Entry 6F6C (X-ray diffraction, 1.77 A resolution); this record covers chains A and B.

== Chain A (and B) ==
Protein: Ribonucleotide reductase small subunit
Organism: Geobacillus kaustophilus (strain HTA426)
Notes: EC 1.17.4.1; chain B of this document is another copy of the same molecule, construct and numbering; everything in this record applies to it too
UniProtKB: Q5KW80 (Q5KW80_GEOKA); numbering as in UniProt (aligned over 1-302)
Chain sequence (316 residues; numbered -13 to 302; the number before each row is that of its first residue; numbers below 1 keep their minus sign (Met-13 is residue -13)):
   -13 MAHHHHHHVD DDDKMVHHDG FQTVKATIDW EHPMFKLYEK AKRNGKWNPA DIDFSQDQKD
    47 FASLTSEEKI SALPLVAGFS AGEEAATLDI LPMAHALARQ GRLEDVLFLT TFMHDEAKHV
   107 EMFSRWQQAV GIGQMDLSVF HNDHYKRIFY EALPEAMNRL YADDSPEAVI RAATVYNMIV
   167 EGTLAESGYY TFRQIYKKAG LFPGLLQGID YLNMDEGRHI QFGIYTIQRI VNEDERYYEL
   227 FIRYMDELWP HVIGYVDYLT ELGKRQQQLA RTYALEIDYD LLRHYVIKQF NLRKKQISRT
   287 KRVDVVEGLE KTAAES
Disordered / not traced: -13 to 2, 287-302 (chain B: -13 to 2, 251-262, 287-302)
Construct notes: initiating methionine (-13); expression tag (-12 to 0); engineered mutation Ala72 (Val in Q5KW80)
Bound ions: manganese (III) ion: Glu69, Glu102, His105 (together with palmitic acid); Fe ion: Glu102, Glu167, Glu202, His205 (together with palmitic acid); Mn2+ near His130 (its only coordinating residue here)
Residues lining bound ligands: manganese (iii) ion / palmitic acid: Leu61, Gly64, Phe65, Gly68, Glu69, Ala72, Glu102, His105, Phe135, Tyr162, Val166, Glu167, Leu170, Ala171, Ser173, Gly174, Thr177, Glu202, His205, Tyr241, Val242, Leu245, Thr246, Leu268, Val272
From the paper describing this entry:
  - contacts within the chain: Ala72-Tyr162 (hydrogen bond)
  - mutagenesis - V72A: abolished catalytic activity on ether cross-link

== Interface between chain A and chain B ==
Pairs across the interface (135; chain A residue first):
  His3(A) - Tyr136(B)
  His3(A) - Glu137(B)
  His3(A) - Glu141(B)  salt bridge
  His4(A) - Ala71(B)
  His4(A) - Leu74(B)
  His4(A) - Asp75(B)  salt bridge
  His4(A) - Phe135(B)
  His4(A) - Tyr136(B)  hydrogen bond (backbone-backbone)
  His4(A) - Pro140(B)
  Asp5(A) - Tyr136(B)
  Gly6(A) - Tyr136(B)
  Phe7(A) - Ala67(B)  hydrophobic
  Phe7(A) - Glu70(B)
  Phe7(A) - Ala71(B)
  Phe7(A) - Phe135(B)
  Phe7(A) - Tyr136(B)  hydrophobic
  Gln8(A) - Glu70(B)  hydrogen bond (backbone-side chain)
  Thr9(A) - Ser66(B)  hydrogen bond (side chain-backbone)
  Thr9(A) - Glu70(B)  hydrogen bond
  Thr9(A) - Val106(B)
  Thr9(A) - Ser110(B)
  Thr9(A) - Gln113(B)
  Val10(A) - Ala63(B)
  Val10(A) - Ala67(B)
  Val10(A) - Met121(B)
  Val10(A) - Asp122(B)
  Val10(A) - Leu123(B)  hydrogen bond (backbone-backbone)
  Val10(A) - Ser124(B)
  Val10(A) - His127(B)
  Lys11(A) - Met121(B)
  Lys11(A) - Asp122(B)
  Lys11(A) - Ser124(B)
  Ala12(A) - Gly119(B)
  Thr13(A) - Ser110(B)
  Thr13(A) - Gln114(B)
  Thr13(A) - Gly119(B)
  Ile14(A) - Glu107(B)
  Ile14(A) - Ser110(B)  hydrogen bond (backbone-side chain)
  Trp16(A) - Ser110(B)
  Trp16(A) - Arg111(B)
  Trp16(A) - Gln114(B)  hydrogen bond
  Phe21(A) - Arg111(B)
  Tyr24(A) - His100(B)
  Tyr24(A) - Ala103(B)
  Tyr24(A) - Lys104(B)
  Tyr24(A) - Glu107(B)  hydrogen bond
  Glu25(A) - Ala36(B)
  Glu25(A) - Glu107(B)
  Glu25(A) - Arg111(B)  salt bridge
  Lys28(A) - Asn34(B)  hydrogen bond
  Lys28(A) - His100(B)
  Lys28(A) - Glu107(B)  salt bridge
  Arg29(A) - Asn34(B)
  Arg29(A) - Ala36(B)
  Arg29(A) - Asp37(B)  salt bridge
  Lys32(A) - Lys32(B)  hydrogen bond (backbone-side chain)
  Asn34(A) - Lys28(B)  hydrogen bond
  Ala36(A) - Glu25(B)
  Asp37(A) - Arg29(B)  salt bridge
  Ala63(A) - Val10(B)
  Ser66(A) - Thr9(B)  hydrogen bond (backbone-side chain)
  Ser66(A) - Val10(B)
  Ala67(A) - Phe7(B)  hydrophobic
  Ala67(A) - Val10(B)
  Glu70(A) - Phe7(B)
  Glu70(A) - Gln8(B)  hydrogen bond (side chain-backbone)
  Glu70(A) - Thr9(B)  hydrogen bond
  Ala71(A) - His4(B)
  Ala71(A) - Phe7(B)
  Thr73(A) - Val92(B)
  Leu74(A) - His4(B)
  Leu74(A) - Ala84(B)  hydrophobic
  Asp75(A) - His4(B)  salt bridge
  Leu77(A) - Leu77(B)  hydrophobic
  Leu77(A) - Ala80(B)
  Leu77(A) - His81(B)
  Ala80(A) - Leu77(B)
  His81(A) - Leu77(B)
  His81(A) - Tyr147(B)  hydrogen bond
  Ala84(A) - Leu74(B)  hydrophobic
  Leu89(A) - Glu70(B)
  Val92(A) - Thr73(B)
  Val92(A) - Met99(B)  hydrophobic
  Leu93(A) - Ala103(B)  hydrophobic
  Thr96(A) - Met99(B)
  Thr96(A) - His100(B)  hydrogen bond
  Thr96(A) - Ala103(B)
  Thr97(A) - His100(B)
  Met99(A) - Val92(B)  hydrophobic
  Met99(A) - Thr96(B)
  Met99(A) - Met99(B)  hydrophobic
  His100(A) - Tyr24(B)
  His100(A) - Lys28(B)
  His100(A) - Thr96(B)  hydrogen bond
  His100(A) - Thr97(B)
  Ala103(A) - Tyr24(B)
  Ala103(A) - Leu93(B)  hydrophobic
  Ala103(A) - Thr96(B)
  Lys104(A) - Tyr24(B)
  Val106(A) - Thr9(B)
  Glu107(A) - Ile14(B)
  Glu107(A) - Tyr24(B)  hydrogen bond
  Glu107(A) - Glu25(B)
  Glu107(A) - Lys28(B)  salt bridge
  Ser110(A) - Thr9(B)
  Ser110(A) - Thr13(B)
  Ser110(A) - Ile14(B)  hydrogen bond (side chain-backbone)
  Ser110(A) - Trp16(B)
  Arg111(A) - Trp16(B)
  Arg111(A) - Phe21(B)
  Arg111(A) - Glu25(B)  salt bridge
  Gln113(A) - Thr9(B)  hydrogen bond (side chain-backbone)
  Gln114(A) - Thr13(B)
  Gln114(A) - Trp16(B)  hydrogen bond
  Gly119(A) - Ala12(B)
  Gly119(A) - Thr13(B)
  Met121(A) - Val10(B)
  Met121(A) - Lys11(B)
  Asp122(A) - Val10(B)
  Asp122(A) - Lys11(B)
  Leu123(A) - Val10(B)  hydrogen bond (backbone-backbone)
  Ser124(A) - Val10(B)
  Ser124(A) - Lys11(B)
  His127(A) - Val10(B)
  Phe135(A) - His4(B)
  Phe135(A) - Phe7(B)
  Tyr136(A) - His3(B)
  Tyr136(A) - His4(B)  hydrogen bond (backbone-backbone)
  Tyr136(A) - Asp5(B)
  Tyr136(A) - Phe7(B)  hydrophobic
  Glu137(A) - His3(B)
  Pro140(A) - His4(B)
  Glu141(A) - His3(B)  salt bridge
  Tyr147(A) - His81(B)  hydrogen bond
  Tyr147(A) - Tyr147(B)  hydrophobic
Interface residues without a listed pair, chain A (64 interface residues in all): Pro35, Gln120, Asn144
Interface residues without a listed pair, chain B (63 interface residues in all): Gly6, Pro35, Leu89, Gln120

== In short ==
64 residues of chain A and 63 residues of chain B are in contact, with 24 hydrogen bonds and 10 salt bridges.
Polar pairs include His3(A)-Glu141(B), His4(A)-Asp75(B) and Glu25(A)-Arg111(B). From the paper: V72A of chain
A abolishes catalytic activity on ether cross-link; contacts within the chain involving Tyr162(A) and
Ala72(A).
Chain A and chain B are both Ribonucleotide reductase small subunit (Geobacillus kaustophilus (strain
HTA426)); the structure, R2-like ligand-binding oxidase V72A mutant with aerobically reconstituted Mn/Fe
cofactor, was determined by X-ray diffraction, deposited together with 6F6E, 6F6F, 6F6G, 6F6H and 6F6K.
